7LJ0 - chains A and B; structure by electron microscopy, 2.80 A resolution.

# Chain A
Name: Linker 3
Organism: Porphyridium purpureum
UniProt: A0A5J4Z323 (A0A5J4Z323_PORPP); numbering as in UniProt (aligned over 1-316)
Sequence (316 residues; each row starts with the number of its first residue):
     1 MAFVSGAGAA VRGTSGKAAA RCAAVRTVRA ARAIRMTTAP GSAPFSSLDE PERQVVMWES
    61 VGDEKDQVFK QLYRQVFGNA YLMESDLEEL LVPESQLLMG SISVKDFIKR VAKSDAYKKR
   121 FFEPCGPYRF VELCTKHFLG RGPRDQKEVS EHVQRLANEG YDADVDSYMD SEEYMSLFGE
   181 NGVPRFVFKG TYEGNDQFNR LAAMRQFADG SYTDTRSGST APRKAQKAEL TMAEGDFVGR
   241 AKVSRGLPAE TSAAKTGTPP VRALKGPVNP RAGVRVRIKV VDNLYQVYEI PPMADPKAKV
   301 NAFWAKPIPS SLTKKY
Disordered / not traced: 1-267, 295-316

# Chain B
Name: B-phycoerythrin beta chain
Organism: Porphyridium purpureum
UniProt: P11393 (PHEB_PORPP); residue numbers follow UniProt; this construct covers 1-177
Sequence (177 residues; row label = number of the first residue in the row):
     1 MLDAFSRVVV NSDAKAAYVG GSDLQALKSF IADGNKRLDA VNSIVSNASC MVSDAVSGMI
    61 CENPGLISPG GNCYTNRRMA ACLRDGEIIL RYVSYALLAG DASVLEDRCL NGLKETYIAL
   121 GVPTNSSIRA VSIMKAQAVA FITNTATERK MSFAAGDCTS LASEVASYFD RVGAAIS
Disordered / not traced: 1-32
Covalently attached groups: phycoerythrobilin (PEB) linked to C50, C61, C82, C158
Modified / non-standard residues: N72 (N-methyl asparagine; MEN)
Ligand contacts:
  - phycoerythrobilin (PEB), molecule 1: N35, K36, L38, D39, A40, I142, T143, N144, F153, A154, A155, G156, D157
  - phycoerythrobilin (PEB), molecule 2: N47, M51, D54, S57, G58, E62, R129, I133, A136, Q137, A140, F141, T145, A146, T147, E148, R149
  - phycoerythrobilin (PEB), molecule 3: V56, M59, L66, N72, C73, R77, R78, A81, R84, D85, I88, Y92, R108, C109, L113, T116, Y117, L120, V122, P123, S126, S127, A130
Swiss-Prot annotation at these positions:
  - binding site (phycourobilin): C50, C61
  - binding site ((2R,3E)-phycoerythrobilin): C82, C158
  - modified residue: N72 (N4-methylasparagine)

# Interface between chain A and chain B
Residue-residue contacts - 14 pairs, chain A then chain B:
  V268(A) - Y92(B)  hydrogen bond (backbone-side chain)
  V268(A) - R108(B)
  P270(A) - I88(B)  hydrophobic
  P270(A) - R91(B)
  P270(A) - Y92(B)  hydrophobic
  P270(A) - Y95(B)  hydrogen bond (backbone-side chain)
  A272(A) - Y95(B)  hydrogen bond (backbone-side chain)
  V274(A) - Y95(B)  hydrophobic
  Y288(A) - V41(B)
  Y288(A) - L98(B)  hydrophobic
  I290(A) - R91(B)
  I290(A) - L98(B)  hydrophobic
  P291(A) - R91(B)
  M293(A) - E87(B)
Other interface residues (no listed pair), chain A (10 interface residues in all): V276, I278
Other interface residues (no listed pair), chain B (11 interface residues in all): L38, N42, V45

# Overview
10 residues of chain A and 11 residues of chain B are in contact; the contacts include 3 hydrogen bonds. Among
the polar pairs are V268(A)-Y92(B), P270(A)-Y95(B) and A272(A)-Y95(B). Covalently linked phycoerythrobilin: at
C61(B), C82(B) and C158(B).
Here chain A is Linker 3 and chain B is B-phycoerythrin beta chain, both from Porphyridium purpureum. Entry
7LJ0 (Linker 3 and scaffolded phycoerythrin beta subunit from the phycobilisome of Porphyridium purpureum) was
determined by electron microscopy (same publication as 7LIX, 7LIY and 7LIZ).
